Entry 5ZJB (X-ray diffraction, 1.70 A resolution); this record covers chains A and B.

[Chain A (and B)]
Protein: Putative N-acetylmannosamine-6-phosphate 2-epimerase
Source organism: Vibrio cholerae
Notes: EC 5.1.3.9; chain B of this document is another copy of the same molecule, construct and numbering; everything in this record applies to it too
UniProt: A0A2K2UT85 (A0A2K2UT85_VIBCL); residues 2-236 here correspond to UniProt positions 6-240 (UniProt number = residue number + 4)
Chain sequence (253 residues; row label = number of the first residue in the row; numbers below 1 keep their minus sign (Met-16 is residue -16)):
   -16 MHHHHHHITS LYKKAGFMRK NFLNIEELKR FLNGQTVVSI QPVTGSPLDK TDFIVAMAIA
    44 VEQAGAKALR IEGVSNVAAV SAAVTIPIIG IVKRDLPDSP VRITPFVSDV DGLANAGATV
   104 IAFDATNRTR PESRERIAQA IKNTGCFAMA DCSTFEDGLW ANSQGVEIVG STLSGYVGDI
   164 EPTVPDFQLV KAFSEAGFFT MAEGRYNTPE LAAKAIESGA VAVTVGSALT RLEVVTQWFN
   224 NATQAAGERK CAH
Disordered / not traced: -16 to 2, 235-236
Construct notes: initiating methionine (-16); expression tag (-15 to 1)
Residues lining bound ligands: malonate ion (MLI): Ser22, Glu186, Gly187, Arg188, Thr207, Val208, Gly209, Ser210, Arg214

[How chain A and chain B interact]
Contacting residue pairs - 102 pairs, chain A then chain B:
  Asn16(A) with Gly230(B)
  Gly17(A) with Thr226(B), hydrogen bond (backbone-side chain); Gln227(B), hydrogen bond (backbone-backbone)
  Gln18(A) with Asn223(B); Thr226(B); Gln227(B), hydrogen bond
  Thr19(A) with Phe222(B); Asn223(B), hydrogen bond (backbone-side chain); Thr226(B), hydrogen bond
  Pro30(A) with Ala39(B); Ile42(B), hydrophobic; Ala43(B); Gln46(B)
  Leu31(A) with Phe36(B), hydrophobic; Ala39(B), hydrophobic; Met40(B); Ala43(B), hydrophobic
  Lys33(A) with Asp35(B), salt bridge
  Asp35(A) with Phe36(B)
  Phe36(A) with Leu31(B), hydrophobic; Asp35(B); Phe36(B), hydrophobic; Ala39(B), hydrophobic
  Ala39(A) with Pro30(B); Leu31(B), hydrophobic; Phe36(B), hydrophobic
  Met40(A) with Leu31(B); Leu215(B), hydrophobic
  Ile42(A) with Pro30(B), hydrophobic
  Ala43(A) with Pro30(B); Leu31(B), hydrophobic; Glu216(B)
  Val44(A) with Leu215(B), hydrophobic; Thr219(B)
  Ala47(A) with Glu216(B); Gln220(B), hydrogen bond (backbone-side chain)
  Gly48(A) with Asn223(B)
  Ala49(A) with Asn223(B)
  Tyr189(A) with Phe222(B)
  Asn190(A) with Phe222(B)
  Thr191(A) with Phe222(B)
  Pro192(A) with Trp221(B); Phe222(B); Ala225(B)
  Ala195(A) with Phe222(B), hydrophobic; Thr226(B)
  Ala196(A) with Ala225(B); Thr226(B); Ala229(B)
  Ile199(A) with Thr226(B); Ala229(B), hydrophobic; Gly230(B); Lys233(B), hydrogen bond (backbone-side chain)
  Glu200(A) with Ala229(B); Arg232(B), salt bridge
  Ala203(A) with Lys233(B), hydrogen bond (backbone-side chain)
  Val206(A) with Thr226(B)
  Val208(A) with Phe222(B), hydrophobic
  Ala211(A) with Phe222(B), hydrophobic
  Leu212(A) with Leu215(B); Val218(B), hydrophobic; Thr219(B)
  Leu215(A) with Met40(B), hydrophobic; Val44(B), hydrophobic; Leu212(B)
  Glu216(A) with Ala43(B); Ala47(B)
  Val218(A) with Leu212(B), hydrophobic
  Thr219(A) with Val44(B); Leu212(B)
  Gln220(A) with Ala47(B), hydrogen bond (side chain-backbone)
  Trp221(A) with Pro192(B)
  Phe222(A) with Thr19(B); Tyr189(B); Asn190(B); Thr191(B); Pro192(B); Ala195(B), hydrophobic; Val208(B), hydrophobic; Ala211(B), hydrophobic
  Asn223(A) with Gln18(B); Thr19(B), hydrogen bond (side chain-backbone); Gly48(B); Ala49(B)
  Ala225(A) with Pro192(B); Ala196(B)
  Thr226(A) with Gly17(B), hydrogen bond (side chain-backbone); Gln18(B); Thr19(B), hydrogen bond; Ala195(B); Ile199(B); Val206(B)
  Gln227(A) with Gly17(B), hydrogen bond (backbone-backbone); Gln18(B), hydrogen bond
  Ala229(A) with Ala196(B); Ile199(B), hydrophobic; Glu200(B)
  Gly230(A) with Ile199(B)
  Arg232(A) with Glu200(B), salt bridge
  Lys233(A) with Ile199(B), hydrogen bond (side chain-backbone); Gly202(B); Ala203(B), hydrogen bond (side chain-backbone)
Interface residues without a listed pair, chain A (50 interface residues in all): Val21, Ser29, Gln46, Gly202, Thr213
Interface residues without a listed pair, chain B (49 interface residues in all): Asn16, Val21, Ser29, Thr213

[Overview]
The interface between chain A and chain B involves 50 residues on one side and 49 on the other; the contacts
include 16 hydrogen bonds and 3 salt bridges. Polar contacts include Lys33(A)-Asp35(B), Glu200(A)-Arg232(B)
and Gly17(A)-Thr226(B). Chain A binds malonate ion.
Both chains are Putative N-acetylmannosamine-6-phosphate 2-epimerase (Vibrio cholerae). Entry 5ZJB (Structure
of N-acetylmannosamine-6-phosphate-2-epimerase from Vibrio cholerae) was determined by X-ray diffraction,
deposited together with 5ZJP, 5ZJN and 5ZKN.
